PDB entry 6R9R | X-ray diffraction, 2.70 A resolution | chains D and A of the 3 polymer chains in the assembly

== Chain D ==
Molecule: 4-nt RNA strand
Sequence (4 nucleotides; each row starts with the number of its first residue):
     1 AAAA

== Chain A ==
Name: CRISPR-associated (Cas) DxTHG family
Organism: Sulfolobus islandicus REY15A
UniProt: F0NE21 (F0NE21_SULIR); numbering as in UniProt (aligned over 1-454)
Chain sequence (455 residues; row label = number of the first residue in the row; numbering starts at 0):
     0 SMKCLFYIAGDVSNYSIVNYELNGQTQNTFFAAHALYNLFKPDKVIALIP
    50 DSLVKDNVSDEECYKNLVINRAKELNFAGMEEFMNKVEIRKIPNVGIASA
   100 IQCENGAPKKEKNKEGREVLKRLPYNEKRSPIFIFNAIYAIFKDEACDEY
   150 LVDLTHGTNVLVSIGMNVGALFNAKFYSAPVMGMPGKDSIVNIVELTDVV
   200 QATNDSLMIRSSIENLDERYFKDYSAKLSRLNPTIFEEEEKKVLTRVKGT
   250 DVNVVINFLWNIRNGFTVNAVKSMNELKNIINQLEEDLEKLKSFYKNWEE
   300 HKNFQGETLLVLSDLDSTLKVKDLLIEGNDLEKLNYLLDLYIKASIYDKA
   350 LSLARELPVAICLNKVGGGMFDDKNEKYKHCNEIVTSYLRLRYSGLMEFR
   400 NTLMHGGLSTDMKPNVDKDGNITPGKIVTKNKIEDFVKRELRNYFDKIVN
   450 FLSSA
Disordered / not traced: 0
Differences from the reference sequence: expression tag (0)
Disulfides: Cys3-Cys146, Cys62-Cys102, Cys361-Cys380
What the authors report for this chain:
  - binding site for the 4-nt RNA strand (chain D): Asp10, Tyr14, Ser15, Tyr19, Phe29, Ser51, Ser98, His155, Asn158, Val180, Met181
  - conformationally variable residues (side-chain flip): His155, Arg391
  - catalytic residues: Arg354, Asp372, Arg389, Met403, Thr409, Asp410
  - catalytic residues: Arg399, Asn400, His404 (proposed by the authors, not directly observed)
  - mutagenesis - H404A: abolished catalytic activity
  - binding site for the 4-nt RNA strand: Asp10, Tyr14, Ser15, Ser51
  - mutagenesis - S51A, H155A, N158A: unchanged catalytic activity with the 4-nt RNA strand (chain D)
  - mutagenesis - H155D/N158D: abolished catalytic activity with the 4-nt RNA strand (chain D)
  - mutagenesis - S51A, H155A, N158A: decreased catalytic activity
  - mutagenesis - I383A/L390D/R391A: unchanged binding to the 4-nt RNA strand (chain D)

== Interface between chain D and chain A ==
Residue-residue contacts - 23 pairs, chain D then chain A:
  A1(D) with Val180(A), base contact; Met181(A), base contact
  A3(D) with Gly9(A), base contact; Asp10(A), hydrogen bond to the sugar; Ser51(A), hydrogen bond to the base; Leu52(A), base contact; Ala97(A), base contact; Ser98(A), hydrogen bond to the base; Gly156(A), phosphate contact; Thr157(A), phosphate contact; Asn158(A), hydrogen bond to the phosphate
  A4(D) with Gly9(A), phosphate contact; Asp10(A), phosphate contact; Asn13(A), base contact; Tyr14(A), hydrogen bond to the phosphate; Ser15(A), hydrogen bond to the base; Tyr19(A), hydrogen bond to the base; Phe29(A), hydrogen bond to the base; Thr154(A), sugar contact; His155(A), salt bridge to the phosphate; Gly156(A), hydrogen bond to the phosphate; Ala178(A), base contact; Val180(A), hydrogen bond to the sugar
Other interface residues (no listed pair), chain D (4 interface residues in all): A2
Other interface residues (no listed pair), chain A (22 interface residues in all): Val17, Pro179, Gly182

== Summary ==
4 residues of chain D face 22 of chain A across their interface, with 10 hydrogen bonds and 1 salt bridge.
Polar contacts include A3(D)-Ser51(A), A3(D)-Ser98(A) and A4(D)-Ser15(A). From the paper: catalytic residues
Arg354(A), Asp372(A) and Arg389(A) among others; S51A, H155A and N158A of chain A reduce catalytic activity; 6
substitutions were tested in all.
Chain D is a 4-nt RNA strand and chain A is CRISPR-associated (Cas) DxTHG family (Sulfolobus islandicus
REY15A); the structure, Crystal structure of Csx1 in complex with cyclic oligoadenylate cOA4 conformation 2,
was determined by X-ray diffraction (same publication as 6QZQ and 6QZT).
